Entry 7X1C (X-ray diffraction, 1.41 A resolution); this record covers chains A and B of the 3 polymer chains in the assembly.

[Chain A]
Protein: HLA-B
From: Homo sapiens
UniProtKB: A0A1J0KHA6 (A0A1J0KHA6_HUMAN); residues 1-277 here correspond to UniProt positions 25-301 (UniProt number = residue number + 24)
Sequence (277 residues; row label = number of the first residue in the row):
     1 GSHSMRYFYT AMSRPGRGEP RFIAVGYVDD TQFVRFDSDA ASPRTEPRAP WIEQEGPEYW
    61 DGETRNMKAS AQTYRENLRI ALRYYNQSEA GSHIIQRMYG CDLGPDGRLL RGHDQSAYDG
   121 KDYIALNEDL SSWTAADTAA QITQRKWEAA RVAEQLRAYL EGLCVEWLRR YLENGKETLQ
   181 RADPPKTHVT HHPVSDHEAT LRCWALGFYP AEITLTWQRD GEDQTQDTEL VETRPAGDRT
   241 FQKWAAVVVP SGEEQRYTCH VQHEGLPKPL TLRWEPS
Cystine bridges: Cys101-Cys164, Cys203-Cys259

[Chain B]
Protein: Beta-2-microglobulin
From: Homo sapiens
UniProtKB: P61769 (B2MG_HUMAN); residues 1-99 here correspond to UniProt positions 21-119 (UniProt number = residue number + 20)
Sequence (99 residues; row label = number of the first residue in the row):
     1 IQRTPKIQVY SRHPAENGKS NFLNCYVSGF HPSDIEVDLL KNGERIEKVE HSDLSFSKDW
    61 SFYLLYYTEF TPTEKDEYAC RVNHVTLSQP KIVKWDRDM
Cystine bridges: Cys25-Cys80
UniProt features mapped onto this chain:
  - modified residue: Gln2 (Pyrrolidone carboxylic acid)
  - glycosylation: Ile1 (N-linked (Glc) (glycation) isoleucine), Lys19 (N-linked (Glc) (glycation) lysine), Lys41 (N-linked (Glc) (glycation) lysine), Lys48 (N-linked (Glc) (glycation) lysine), Lys58 (N-linked (Glc) (glycation) lysine), Lys91 (N-linked (Glc) (glycation) lysine), Lys94 (N-linked (Glc) (glycation) lysine)

[How chain A and chain B interact]
Pairs across the interface - 60 pairs, chain A then chain B:
  Phe8(A) with Ser55(B); Phe56(B), hydrophobic
  Tyr9(A) with Phe56(B)
  Thr10(A) with Phe56(B); Phe62(B)
  Met12(A) with Ser33(B); Asp34(B)
  Arg17(A) with Asp34(B), salt bridge
  Ile23(A) with Leu54(B), hydrophobic
  Val25(A) with Asp53(B); Leu54(B); Ser55(B)
  Tyr27(A) with Ser55(B); Tyr63(B), hydrogen bond
  Gln32(A) with Asp53(B), hydrogen bond
  Arg35(A) with Asp53(B), salt bridge
  Arg48(A) with Asp53(B), salt bridge
  Ile94(A) with His31(B); Pro32(B), hydrophobic; Ser33(B)
  Gln96(A) with His31(B), hydrogen bond; Phe56(B); Trp60(B), hydrogen bond (side chain-backbone); Phe62(B)
  Arg97(A) with Phe56(B)
  Met98(A) with Phe56(B), hydrophobic; Lys58(B); Trp60(B), hydrophobic
  Gln115(A) with Trp60(B)
  Ser116(A) with Trp60(B)
  Ala117(A) with Trp60(B), hydrophobic
  Asp119(A) with His31(B)
  Gly120(A) with Arg3(B), hydrogen bond (backbone-side chain); His31(B); Trp60(B)
  Asp122(A) with Trp60(B), hydrogen bond
  Arg202(A) with Asp98(B); Met99(B)
  Trp204(A) with Asp98(B); Met99(B)
  Val231(A) with Gln8(B)
  Glu232(A) with Lys6(B), salt bridge; Gln8(B), hydrogen bond (backbone-side chain); Tyr26(B), hydrogen bond; Ser28(B), hydrogen bond
  Thr233(A) with Tyr26(B)
  Arg234(A) with Gln8(B), hydrogen bond; Tyr10(B); Met99(B), hydrogen bond (side chain-backbone)
  Pro235(A) with Tyr10(B), hydrogen bond (backbone-side chain); Asn24(B); Tyr26(B)
  Ala236(A) with Arg12(B), hydrogen bond (backbone-side chain); Asn24(B), hydrogen bond (backbone-side chain)
  Gly237(A) with Arg12(B), hydrogen bond (backbone-side chain)
  Asp238(A) with Arg12(B)
  Gln242(A) with Tyr10(B); Ser11(B), hydrogen bond (side chain-backbone); Arg12(B), hydrogen bond (side chain-backbone)
  Trp244(A) with Met99(B), hydrogen bond (side chain-backbone)
Also at the interface, not in a pair above, chain A (34 interface residues in all): His192
Also at the interface, not in a pair above, chain B (28 interface residues in all): Ile1, His13, Ser57, Asp59, Leu65

[In short]
Chain A and chain B form an interface of 34 and 28 residues respectively, with 18 hydrogen bonds and 4 salt
bridges. Among the polar pairs are Arg17(A)-Asp34(B), Arg35(A)-Asp53(B) and Arg48(A)-Asp53(B).
Chain A is HLA-B and chain B is Beta-2-microglobulin, both from Homo sapiens; the structure, Crystal structure
of peptide VSFIEFVI in complex with HLA-B5801, was determined by X-ray diffraction (same publication as 7WZZ,
7X00 and 7X1B).
